PDB entry 5AVA | X-ray diffraction, 3.00 A resolution | chains A and C of the 4 polymer chains in the assembly

[Chain A (and C)]
Name: Erythroagglutinin
From: Phaseolus vulgaris
Notes: chain C of this document is another copy of the same molecule, construct and numbering; everything in this record applies to it too
UniProt: V5YN37 (V5YN37_PHAVU); numbering as in UniProt (aligned over 1-275)
Sequence (275 residues; row label = number of the first residue in the row):
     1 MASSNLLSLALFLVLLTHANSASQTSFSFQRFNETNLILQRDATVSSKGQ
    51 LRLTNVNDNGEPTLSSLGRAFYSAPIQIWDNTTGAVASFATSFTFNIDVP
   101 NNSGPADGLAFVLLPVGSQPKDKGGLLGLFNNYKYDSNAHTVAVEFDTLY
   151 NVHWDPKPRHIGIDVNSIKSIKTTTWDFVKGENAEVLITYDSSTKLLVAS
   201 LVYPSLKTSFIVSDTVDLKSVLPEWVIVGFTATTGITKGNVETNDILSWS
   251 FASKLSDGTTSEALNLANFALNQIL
Disordered / not traced: 1-21, 260-275
Bound ions: Mn2+: Glu145, Asp147, Asp155, His160; Ca2+: Asp147, Leu149, Asn151, Asp155
Reported in the primary citation:
  - binding site for N-acetylglucosamine: Asp122

[How chain A and chain C interact]
Contacting residue pairs (37):
  Ala22(A) with Ser28(C); Gln30(C), hydrogen bond (backbone-backbone)
  Ser23(A) with Ser28(C)
  Gln24(A) with Phe27(C); Ser28(C), hydrogen bond (backbone-backbone)
  Thr25(A) with Ser26(C); Phe27(C); Tyr72(C)
  Ser26(A) with Thr25(C); Ser26(C), hydrogen bond (backbone-backbone)
  Phe27(A) with Gln24(C)
  Ser28(A) with Ser23(C); Gln24(C), hydrogen bond (backbone-backbone)
  Gln30(A) with Ala22(C), hydrogen bond (backbone-backbone); Asp257(C)
  Asn33(A) with Trp225(C)
  Thr35(A) with Pro75(C); Trp225(C)
  Asn36(A) with Pro75(C); Trp225(C)
  Tyr72(A) with Thr25(C); Tyr72(C); Ala74(C)
  Ser73(A) with Ser73(C); Ala74(C); Pro75(C)
  Ala74(A) with Tyr72(C); Ser73(C); Ala74(C), hydrophobic
  Pro75(A) with Thr35(C); Asn36(C); Ser73(C)
  Trp225(A) with Asn33(C); Thr35(C); Asn36(C)
  Asp257(A) with Gln30(C)
  Thr259(A) with Gln30(C)
Other interface residues (no listed pair), chain A (19 interface residues in all): Phe29
Other interface residues (no listed pair), chain C (20 interface residues in all): Phe29, Arg31, Val116

[Overview]
19 residues of chain A and 20 residues of chain C are in contact; the contacts include 5 hydrogen bonds. The
backbones hydrogen-bond at Ala22(A)-Gln30(C), Gln24(A)-Ser28(C) and Ser26(A)-Ser26(C). The Mn2+ site is built
by Glu145(A), Asp147(A), Asp155(A) and His160(A). From the paper: a binding site for N-acetylglucosamine at
Asp122(A).
Chain A and chain C are both Erythroagglutinin (Phaseolus vulgaris); the structure, Crystal structure of PHA-E
lectin in complex with bisected glycan, was determined by X-ray diffraction, deposited together with 5AV7.
